PDB entry 3QU8 | X-ray diffraction, 2.80 A resolution | chain A

Chain A:
Protein: Cytochrome P450 2B6
Source organism: Homo sapiens
Notes: EC 1.14.14.1; fragment: Cytochrome P450 2B6, residues 3-21 deleted
Reference sequence: P20813 (CP2B6_HUMAN); residues 22-491 here = UniProt positions 22-491
Chain sequence (476 residues; row label = number of the first residue in the row; note: 19 numbers in that range are skipped by the numbering (no residue carries them; nothing is unmodelled there)):
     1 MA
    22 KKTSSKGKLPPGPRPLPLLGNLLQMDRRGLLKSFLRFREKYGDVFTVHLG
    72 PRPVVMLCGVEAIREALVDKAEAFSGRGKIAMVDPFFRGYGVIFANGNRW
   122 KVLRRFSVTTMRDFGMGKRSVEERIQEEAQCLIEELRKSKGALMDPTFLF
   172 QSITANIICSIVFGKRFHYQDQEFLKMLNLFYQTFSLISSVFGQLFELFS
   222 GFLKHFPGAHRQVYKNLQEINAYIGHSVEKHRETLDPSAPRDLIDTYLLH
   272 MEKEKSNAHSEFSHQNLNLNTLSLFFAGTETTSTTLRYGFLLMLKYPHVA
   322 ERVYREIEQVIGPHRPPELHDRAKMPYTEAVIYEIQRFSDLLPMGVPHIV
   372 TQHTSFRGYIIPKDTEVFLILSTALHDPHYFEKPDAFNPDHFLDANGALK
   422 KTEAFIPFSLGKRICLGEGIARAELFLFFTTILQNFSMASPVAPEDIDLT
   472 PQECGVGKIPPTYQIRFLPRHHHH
Unresolved in the structure: 1-2, 22-27, 138-140, 493-495
Sequence notes: engineered mutation Ala-2 (Glu in P20813), Lys-22 (Arg in P20813), Lys-23 (His in P20813), Thr-24 (Pro in P20813), Ser-25 (Asn in P20813), Ser-26 (Thr in P20813), Lys-27 (His in P20813), Gly-28 (Asp in P20813), Lys-29 (Arg in P20813), His-226 (Tyr in P20813), Arg-262 (Lys in P20813); expression tag (492-495)
Metal / ion sites: heme Fe: Cys-436 (together with 4-(4-nitrobenzyl)pyridine)
Small-molecule neighbours:
  - 4-(4-nitrobenzyl)pyridine (3QU): Phe-206, Ala-298, Thr-302, Leu-363
  - 5-cyclohexyl-1-pentyl-beta-D-maltoside (CM5): Phe-223, His-226, Phe-227, Pro-228, Arg-232
  - heme (HEM): Leu-88, Arg-98, Val-113, Ile-114, Trp-121, Arg-125, Met-132, Ile-179, Leu-295, Ala-298, Gly-299, Thr-302, Thr-303, Thr-306, Gln-357, Leu-363, Gly-366, Val-367, His-369, Leu-392, Pro-428, Phe-429, Ser-430, Lys-433, Arg-434, Ile-435, Cys-436, Leu-437, Gly-438, Ile-441, Ala-442
What the authors report for this chain:
  - contacts within the chain: Thr-255/Arg-262, Arg-262/Asp-266
  - binding site for 4-(4-nitrobenzyl)pyridine: Val-104, Phe-108, Phe-115, Phe-206, Ile-209, Phe-297, Ala-298, Thr-302, Leu-363, Val-367

In short:
Ligands of chain A: heme, 4-(4-nitrobenzyl)pyridine and 5-cyclohexyl-1-pentyl-beta-D-maltoside. The paper
reports a binding site for 4-(4-nitrobenzyl)pyridine at Val-104, Phe-108 and Phe-115 among others; contacts
within the chain involving Arg-262, Thr-255 and Asp-266.
Chain A is Cytochrome P450 2B6 (Homo sapiens); the structure, Crystal structure of a human cytochrome P450 2B6
(Y226H/K262R) in complex with the inhibitor 4-(4-Nitrobenzyl)pyridine, was determined by X-ray diffraction,
deposited together with 3QOA.
